PDB entry 5KLA | X-ray diffraction, 1.14 A resolution | chains A and B

Chain A:
Name: Maternal protein pumilio
Organism: Drosophila melanogaster
UniProt: P25822 (PUM_DROME); residues 1091-1426 here = UniProt positions 1091-1426
Sequence (337 residues; row label = number of the first residue in the row):
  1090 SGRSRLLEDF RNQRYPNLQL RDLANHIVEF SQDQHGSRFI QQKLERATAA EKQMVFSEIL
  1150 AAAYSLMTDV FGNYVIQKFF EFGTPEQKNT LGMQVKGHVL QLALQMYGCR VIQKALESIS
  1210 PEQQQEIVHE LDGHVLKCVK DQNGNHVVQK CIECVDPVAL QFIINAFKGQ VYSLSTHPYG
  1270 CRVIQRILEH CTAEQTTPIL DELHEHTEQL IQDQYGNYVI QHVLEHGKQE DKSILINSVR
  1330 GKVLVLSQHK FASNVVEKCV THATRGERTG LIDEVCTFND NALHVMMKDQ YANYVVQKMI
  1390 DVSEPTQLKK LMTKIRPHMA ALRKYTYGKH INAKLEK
Construct notes: expression tag (1090)
Swiss-Prot annotation at these positions:
  - region: Ser1126 to Gln1130 (Adenine-nucleotide binding in RNA target), Asn1162 to Gln1166 (Uracil-nucleotide binding in RNA target), Cys1198 to Gln1202 (Adenine-nucleotide binding in RNA target), Asn1234 to Gln1238 (Non-specific-nucleotide binding in RNA target), Cys1270 to Gln1274 (Adenine-nucleotide binding in RNA target), Asn1306 to Gln1310 (Uracil-nucleotide binding in RNA target), Ser1342 to Glu1346 (Guanine-nucleotide binding in RNA target), Asn1382 to Gln1386 (Uracil-nucleotide binding in RNA target)
  - mutagenesis: Arg1127 (R1127A: Disrupts RNA-binding), Lys1167 (K1167A: Disrupts RNA-binding), Arg1199 (R1199A: Disrupts RNA-binding), His1235 (H1235A: Disrupts RNA-binding), Gly1330 (G1330D: In Pum680; abolishes interaction with brat and translational repression activity but not RNA-binding activity), Glu1346 (E1346K: Disrupts RNA-binding), Cys1365 (C1365R: Abolishes interaction with brat), Thr1366 (T1366D: Abolishes interaction with brat), Phe1367 (F1367S: Abolishes interaction with nanos), Asn1368 (N1368S: Abolishes interaction with brat)

Chain B:
Molecule: 8-nt RNA strand
Sequence (8 nucleotides; row label = number of the first residue in the row):
     1 UGUACAUA

Chain A / chain B interface:
Contacting residue pairs - 41 pairs, chain A then chain B:
  Gln1123(A) - A8(B)  hydrogen bond to the sugar
  Arg1127(A) - A8(B)  hydrogen bond to the sugar
  Gln1130(A) - A8(B)  hydrogen bond to the base
  Val1159(A) - U7(B)  base contact
  Phe1160(A) - A8(B)  sugar contact
  Asn1162(A) - U7(B)  hydrogen bond to the base
  Tyr1163(A) - U7(B)  hydrogen bond to the base
  Tyr1163(A) - A8(B)  stacking on the base
  Gln1166(A) - U7(B)  hydrogen bond to the base
  Tyr1196(A) - U7(B)  base contact
  Cys1198(A) - A6(B)  base contact
  Arg1199(A) - A6(B)  hydrogen bond to the base
  Arg1199(A) - U7(B)  hydrogen bond to the sugar
  Gln1202(A) - A6(B)  hydrogen bond to the base
  His1235(A) - C5(B)  sugar contact
  His1235(A) - A6(B)  stacking on the base
  Cys1270(A) - A4(B)  base contact
  Arg1271(A) - A4(B)  sugar contact
  Arg1271(A) - C5(B)  hydrogen bond to the sugar
  Gln1274(A) - A4(B)  hydrogen bond to the base
  Gln1303(A) - U3(B)  hydrogen bond to the sugar
  Tyr1304(A) - A4(B)  sugar contact
  Asn1306(A) - U3(B)  hydrogen bond to the base
  Tyr1307(A) - U3(B)  hydrogen bond to the base
  Tyr1307(A) - A4(B)  stacking on the base
  Gln1310(A) - U3(B)  hydrogen bond to the base
  Lys1339(A) - G2(B)  hydrogen bond to the sugar
  Lys1339(A) - U3(B)  hydrogen bond to the phosphate
  Phe1340(A) - U3(B)  base contact
  Ser1342(A) - G2(B)  hydrogen bond to the base
  Asn1343(A) - G2(B)  hydrogen bond to the base
  Asn1343(A) - U3(B)  hydrogen bond to the base
  Glu1346(A) - G2(B)  hydrogen bond to the base
  Gln1379(A) - U1(B)  base contact
  Tyr1380(A) - G2(B)  sugar contact
  Asn1382(A) - U1(B)  hydrogen bond to the base
  Tyr1383(A) - U1(B)  hydrogen bond to the base
  Tyr1383(A) - G2(B)  stacking on the base
  Gln1386(A) - U1(B)  hydrogen bond to the base
  Tyr1416(A) - U1(B)  base contact
  His1419(A) - U1(B)  stacking on the base
Interface residues without a listed pair, chain A (34 interface residues in all): Ser1126

Overview:
34 residues of chain A face 8 of chain B across their interface, with 24 hydrogen bonds and 5 aromatic
stacking contacts. Polar contacts include Gln1130(A)-A8(B), Asn1162(A)-U7(B) and Tyr1163(A)-U7(B). Curated
annotation (UniProt) lists 10 mutagenesis sites on chain A.
Chain A is Maternal protein pumilio (Drosophila melanogaster) and chain B is an 8-nt RNA strand; the
structure, Crystal structure of the drosophila Pumilio RNA-binding domain in complex with hunchback RNA, was
determined by X-ray diffraction (same publication as 5KL1 and 5KL8).
